Entry 3VPB (X-ray diffraction, 1.80 A resolution); this record covers chains A and B of the 6 polymer chains in the assembly.

[Chain A (and B)]
Molecule: Putative acetylornithine deacetylase
Source organism: Sulfolobus tokodaii
Notes: EC 3.5.1.16; chain B of this document is another copy of the same molecule, construct and numbering; everything in this record applies to it too
Reference sequence: Q970U6 (Q970U6_SULTO); residues 1-282 here = UniProt positions 1-282
Sequence (282 residues; row label = number of the first residue in the row):
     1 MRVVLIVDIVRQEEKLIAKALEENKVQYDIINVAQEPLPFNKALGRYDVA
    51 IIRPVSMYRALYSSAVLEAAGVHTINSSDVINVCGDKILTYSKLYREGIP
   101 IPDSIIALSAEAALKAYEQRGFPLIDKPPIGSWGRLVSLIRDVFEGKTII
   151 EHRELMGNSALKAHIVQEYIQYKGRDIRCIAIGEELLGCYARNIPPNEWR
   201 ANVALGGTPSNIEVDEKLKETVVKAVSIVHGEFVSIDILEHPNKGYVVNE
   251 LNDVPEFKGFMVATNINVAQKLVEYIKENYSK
Not modelled in the structure: 282 (chain B: fully traced)
Swiss-Prot annotation at these positions:
  - motif: Gly259, Phe260 (GF motif that is essential for ArgX substrate specificity)
  - binding site (ATP): Lys87, Lys127, Gly131 to Val137, Gln167 to Arg178, Asn202
  - binding site (substrate): Arg192, Val203, Ala204, Glu256 to Phe260
  - binding site (Mg(2+)): Asp237, Glu250, Asn252
Cystine bridges: Cys179-Cys189
Metal / ion sites: Mg2+: Asp237, Glu250 (together with ADP, sulfate ion); Zn2+: Glu250, Asn252 (together with ADP, sulfate ion)
Residues lining bound ligands:
  - ADP (adenosine-5'-diphosphate): Lys87, Pro102, Ile125, Lys127, Gly131, Ser132, Trp133, Gly134, Arg135, Val137, Gln167, Glu168, Tyr169, Ile170, Gln171, Asp176, Arg192, Trp199, Arg200, Ala201, Asn202, Asp237, Leu239, Asn249, Glu250, Asn252
  - glutamic acid (GLU): Trp133, Arg178, Tyr190, Arg192, Asn202, Val203, Ala204, Glu256, Phe257, Lys258, Gly259, Phe260

[Chain A / chain B interface]
Residue-residue contacts (98; chain A residue first):
  Val33(A) with Leu108(B)
  Ala34(A) with Ser109(B), hydrogen bond (backbone-side chain); Glu111(B)
  Gln35(A) with Glu111(B); Ala112(B); Lys115(B), hydrogen bond (backbone-side chain)
  Glu36(A) with Ala112(B); Lys115(B), salt bridge
  Pro37(A) with Ile105(B), hydrophobic; Ile106(B); Ala112(B); Lys115(B); Ala116(B); Gln119(B)
  Leu38(A) with Ile105(B); Ile106(B), hydrogen bond (backbone-backbone)
  Pro39(A) with Ser104(B)
  Phe40(A) with Ile88(B); Tyr91(B), hydrophobic; Ser92(B); Tyr95(B); Ser104(B), hydrogen bond (backbone-backbone); Ile106(B), hydrophobic
  Asn41(A) with Tyr95(B)
  Lys42(A) with Tyr95(B)
  Tyr58(A) with Tyr58(B); Asn158(B); Ser159(B); Ala160(B)
  Arg59(A) with Leu108(B), hydrogen bond (side chain-backbone)
  Leu61(A) with Leu89(B), hydrophobic
  Tyr62(A) with Asp86(B), hydrogen bond; Ile88(B), hydrophobic; Leu108(B), hydrophobic; Pro129(B); Ala160(B); Ala163(B), hydrophobic
  Ala65(A) with Leu89(B), hydrophobic; Ser92(B), hydrogen bond (backbone-side chain)
  Val66(A) with Ile106(B), hydrophobic
  Glu68(A) with Arg96(B)
  Ala69(A) with Ser92(B); Tyr95(B); Arg96(B)
  Asp79(A) with Lys93(B), salt bridge
  Asn82(A) with Asn82(B); Leu89(B)
  Asp86(A) with Tyr62(B), hydrogen bond
  Ile88(A) with Phe40(B); Tyr62(B), hydrophobic
  Leu89(A) with Leu61(B), hydrophobic; Ala65(B), hydrophobic; Asn82(B)
  Tyr91(A) with Phe40(B), hydrophobic
  Ser92(A) with Phe40(B); Ala65(B), hydrogen bond (side chain-backbone); Val66(B); Ala69(B)
  Lys93(A) with Asp79(B), salt bridge
  Tyr95(A) with Phe40(B); Asn41(B); Lys42(B); Ala69(B)
  Arg96(A) with Glu68(B)
  Ser104(A) with Pro39(B); Phe40(B), hydrogen bond (backbone-backbone)
  Ile105(A) with Pro37(B), hydrophobic; Leu38(B); Pro39(B), hydrophobic
  Ile106(A) with Pro37(B); Leu38(B), hydrogen bond (backbone-backbone); Phe40(B), hydrophobic; Val66(B), hydrophobic
  Leu108(A) with Val33(B); Arg59(B), hydrogen bond (backbone-side chain); Tyr62(B), hydrophobic; Ser63(B)
  Ser109(A) with Ala34(B), hydrogen bond (side chain-backbone); Arg59(B)
  Glu111(A) with Gln35(B)
  Ala112(A) with Gln35(B); Glu36(B); Pro37(B)
  Lys115(A) with Gln35(B), hydrogen bond (side chain-backbone); Glu36(B), salt bridge; Pro37(B)
  Ala116(A) with Pro37(B), hydrophobic
  Gln119(A) with Pro37(B)
  Pro129(A) with Tyr62(B)
  Gly157(A) with Gly157(B); Asn158(B), hydrogen bond (backbone-backbone)
  Asn158(A) with Tyr58(B); Gly157(B); Asn158(B), hydrogen bond
  Ser159(A) with Tyr58(B)
  Ala160(A) with Tyr58(B); Tyr62(B)
  Ala163(A) with Tyr62(B), hydrophobic
Also at the interface, not in a pair above, chain A (49 interface residues in all): Ser63, Ser78, Ile101, Ala107, Ile130
Also at the interface, not in a pair above, chain B (49 interface residues in all): Ser78, Ile101, Ala107, Ile130

[Summary]
The chain A/chain B interface involves 49 residues from each chain, with 16 hydrogen bonds and 4 salt bridges.
Polar contacts include Glu36(A)-Lys115(B), Asp79(A)-Lys93(B) and Ala34(A)-Ser109(B). Chain A binds ADP and
glutamic acid.
Chain A and chain B are both Putative acetylornithine deacetylase (Sulfolobus tokodaii); the structure, ArgX
from Sulfolobus tokodaii complexed with LysW/Glu/ADP/Mg/Zn/Sulfate, was determined by X-ray diffraction,
deposited together with 3VPC and 3VPD.
